2NVY - chains B and L of the 10 polymer chains in the assembly; structure by X-ray diffraction, 3.40 A resolution.

[Chain B]
Protein: DNA-directed RNA polymerase II 140 kDa polypeptide
Organism: Saccharomyces cerevisiae
Notes: EC 2.7.7.6
UniProt: P08518 (RPB2_YEAST); residues 1-1224 here = UniProt positions 1-1224
Sequence (1224 residues; each row starts with the number of its first residue):
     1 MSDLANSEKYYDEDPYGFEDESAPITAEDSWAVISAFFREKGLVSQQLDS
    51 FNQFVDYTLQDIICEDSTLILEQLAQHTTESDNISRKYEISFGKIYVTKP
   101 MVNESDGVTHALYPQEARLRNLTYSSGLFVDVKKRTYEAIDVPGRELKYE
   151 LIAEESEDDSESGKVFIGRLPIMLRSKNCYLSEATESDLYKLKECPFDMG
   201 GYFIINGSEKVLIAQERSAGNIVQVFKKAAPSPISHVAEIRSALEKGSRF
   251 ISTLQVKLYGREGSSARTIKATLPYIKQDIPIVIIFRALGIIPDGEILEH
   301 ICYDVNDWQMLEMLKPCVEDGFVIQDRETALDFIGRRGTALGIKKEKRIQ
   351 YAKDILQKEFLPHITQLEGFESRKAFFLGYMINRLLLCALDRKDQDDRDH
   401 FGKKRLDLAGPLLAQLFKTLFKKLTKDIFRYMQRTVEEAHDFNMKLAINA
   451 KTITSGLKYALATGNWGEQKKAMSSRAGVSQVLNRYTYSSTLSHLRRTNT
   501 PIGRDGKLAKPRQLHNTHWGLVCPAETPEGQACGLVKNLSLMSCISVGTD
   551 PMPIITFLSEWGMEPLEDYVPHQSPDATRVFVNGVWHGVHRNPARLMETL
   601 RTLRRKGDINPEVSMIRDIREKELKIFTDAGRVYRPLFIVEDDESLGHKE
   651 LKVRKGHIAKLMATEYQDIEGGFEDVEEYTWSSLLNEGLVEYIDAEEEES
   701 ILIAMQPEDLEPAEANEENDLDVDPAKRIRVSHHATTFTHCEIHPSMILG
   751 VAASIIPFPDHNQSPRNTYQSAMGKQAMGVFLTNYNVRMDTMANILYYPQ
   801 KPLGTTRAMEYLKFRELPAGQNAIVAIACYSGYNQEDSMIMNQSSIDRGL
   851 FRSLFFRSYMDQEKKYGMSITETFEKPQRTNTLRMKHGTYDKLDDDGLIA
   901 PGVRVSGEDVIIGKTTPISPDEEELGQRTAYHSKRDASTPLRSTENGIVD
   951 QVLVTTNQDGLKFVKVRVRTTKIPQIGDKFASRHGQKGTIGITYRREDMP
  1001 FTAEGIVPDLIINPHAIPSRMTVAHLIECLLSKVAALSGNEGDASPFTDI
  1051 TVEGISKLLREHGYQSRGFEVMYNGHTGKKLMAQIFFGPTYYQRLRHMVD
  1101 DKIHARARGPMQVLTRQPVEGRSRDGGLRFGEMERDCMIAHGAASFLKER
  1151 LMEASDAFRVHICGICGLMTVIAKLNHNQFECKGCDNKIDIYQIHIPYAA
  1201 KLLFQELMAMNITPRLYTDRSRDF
Unresolved in the structure: 1-17, 71-88, 139-163, 438-445, 468-476, 503-508, 669-677, 713-721, 920-932, 1111-1126
Ion coordination: Zn2+: C1163, C1166, C1182, C1185

[Chain L]
Protein: DNA-directed RNA polymerases I, II, and III 7.7 kDa polypeptide
Organism: Saccharomyces cerevisiae
Notes: EC 2.7.7.6
UniProt: P40422 (RPC10_YEAST); residues 1-70 here = UniProt positions 1-70
Sequence (70 residues; each row starts with the number of its first residue):
     1 MSREGFQIPTNLDAAAAGTSQARTATLKYICAECSSKLSLSRTDAVRCKD
    51 CGHRILLKARTKRLVQFEAR
Unresolved in the structure: 1-24
Curated features (UniProtKB/Swiss-Prot):
  - zinc finger: C31 to C51 (C4-type)
  - binding site (Zn(2+)): C31, C34, C48, C51
Ion coordination: Zn2+: C34, C48

[Interface between chain B and chain L]
Contacting residue pairs (45; chain B residue first):
  E104(B) - R47(L)  salt bridge
  E104(B) - R54(L)  salt bridge
  D106(B) - R47(L)  hydrogen bond (backbone-side chain)
  H110(B) - R54(L)
  E116(B) - I55(L)
  R120(B) - R54(L)
  K193(B) - A32(L)  hydrogen bond (side chain-backbone)
  R852(B) - R70(L)  hydrogen bond (side chain-backbone)
  E875(B) - R42(L)  salt bridge
  D894(B) - K58(L)  salt bridge
  D896(B) - Y29(L)  hydrogen bond
  D896(B) - K58(L)  salt bridge
  L898(B) - K58(L)  hydrogen bond (backbone-side chain)
  A900(B) - K58(L)
  A900(B) - A59(L)
  A900(B) - R60(L)
  A900(B) - T61(L)
  P901(B) - K58(L)
  P901(B) - A59(L)
  P901(B) - R60(L)
  P901(B) - T61(L)  hydrogen bond (backbone-side chain)
  G902(B) - V65(L)
  V903(B) - T61(L)
  V903(B) - R63(L)
  R904(B) - V65(L)
  R904(B) - Q66(L)  hydrogen bond (side chain-backbone)
  R904(B) - F67(L)
  R904(B) - E68(L)  salt bridge
  I948(B) - F67(L)  hydrophobic
  Q951(B) - L57(L)
  V952(B) - L57(L)
  V952(B) - K58(L)  hydrogen bond (backbone-backbone)
  L953(B) - I55(L)  hydrophobic
  L953(B) - L56(L)
  L953(B) - L57(L)  hydrophobic
  V954(B) - Y29(L)  hydrophobic
  V954(B) - V46(L)
  V954(B) - R54(L)
  V954(B) - I55(L)
  V954(B) - L56(L)  hydrogen bond (backbone-backbone)
  T955(B) - V46(L)
  T955(B) - R54(L)
  T955(B) - I55(L)
  T956(B) - V46(L)
  T956(B) - R54(L)
Other interface residues (no listed pair), chain B (31 interface residues in all): V102, G107, L119, D891, K892, D895, I899, R969
Other interface residues (no listed pair), chain L (20 interface residues in all): E33

[In short]
31 residues of chain B and 20 residues of chain L are in contact, with 9 hydrogen bonds and 6 salt bridges.
Polar contacts include E104(B)-R47(L), E104(B)-R54(L) and E875(B)-R42(L). UniProt lists 4 Zn2+-binding
residues on chain L.
Here chain B is DNA-directed RNA polymerase II 140 kDa polypeptide and chain L is DNA-directed RNA polymerases
I, II, and III 7.7 kDa polypeptide, both from Saccharomyces cerevisiae. Entry 2NVY (RNA Polymerase II form II
in 150 mM Mn+2) was determined by X-ray diffraction together with 2E2H, 2E2I, 2E2J, 2NVQ, 2NVT, 2NVX, 2NVZ and
2YU9 from the same study.
